1SZK - chains C and D of the 4 polymer chains in the assembly; structure by X-ray diffraction, 2.52 A resolution.

[Chain C (and D)]
Protein: 4-aminobutyrate aminotransferase
From: Escherichia coli
Notes: EC 2.6.1.19; chain D of this document is another copy of the same molecule, construct and numbering; everything in this record applies to it too
UniProtKB: P22256 (GABT_ECOLI); residues 1-426 here = UniProt positions 1-426
Sequence (426 residues; numbered 1 to 426; the number before each row is that of its first residue):
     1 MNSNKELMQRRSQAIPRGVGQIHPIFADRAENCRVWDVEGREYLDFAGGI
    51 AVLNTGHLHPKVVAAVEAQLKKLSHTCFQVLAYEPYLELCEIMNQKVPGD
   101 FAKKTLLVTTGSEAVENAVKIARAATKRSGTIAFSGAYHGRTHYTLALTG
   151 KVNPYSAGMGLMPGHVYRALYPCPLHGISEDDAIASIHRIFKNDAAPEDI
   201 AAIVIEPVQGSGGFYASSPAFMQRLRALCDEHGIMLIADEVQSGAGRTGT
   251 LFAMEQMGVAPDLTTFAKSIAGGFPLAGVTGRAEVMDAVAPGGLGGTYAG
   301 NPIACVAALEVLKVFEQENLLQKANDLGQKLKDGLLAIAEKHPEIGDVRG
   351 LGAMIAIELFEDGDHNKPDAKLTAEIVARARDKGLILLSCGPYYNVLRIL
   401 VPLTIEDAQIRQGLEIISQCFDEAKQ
Unresolved in the structure: 1
Sequence notes: engineered mutation Ser211 (Glu in P22256)
Ligand contacts:
  - 4'-deoxy-4'-aminopyridoxal-5'-phosphate (PMP), molecule 1: Thr110, Gly111, Ser112, Val115, Tyr138, His139, Gly140, Glu206, Asp239, Val241, Gln242, Lys268
  - 4'-deoxy-4'-aminopyridoxal-5'-phosphate (PMP), molecule 2: Glu113, Gly296, Thr297
Swiss-Prot annotation at these positions:
  - binding site (pyridoxal 5'-phosphate): Gly111, Ser112, Gln242, Thr297
  - modified residue: Lys268 (N6-(pyridoxal phosphate)lysine)
  - mutagenesis: Ile50 (I50Q: 3-fold decrease in catalytic activity and 12-fold decrease in affinity for GABA), Val241 (V241A: 25-fold decrease in catalytic activity and 5-fold decrease in affinity for GABA)

[How chain C and chain D interact]
Pairs across the interface - 238 pairs, chain C then chain D:
  Leu7(C) - Leu87(D)
  Arg10(C) - Leu87(D)
  Arg10(C) - Glu91(D)  salt bridge
  Arg11(C) - Phe78(D)
  Arg11(C) - Leu87(D)
  Ser12(C) - Lys104(D)  hydrogen bond (backbone-side chain)
  Gln13(C) - Lys104(D)
  Ala14(C) - Glu91(D)
  Ala14(C) - Asn94(D)
  Ala14(C) - Lys104(D)
  Ala14(C) - Thr105(D)  hydrogen bond (backbone-backbone)
  Ile15(C) - Phe78(D)  hydrophobic
  Ile15(C) - Tyr86(D)  hydrophobic
  Ile15(C) - Cys90(D)  hydrophobic
  Ile15(C) - Lys104(D)  hydrogen bond (backbone-side chain)
  Ile15(C) - Thr105(D)
  Pro16(C) - Lys104(D)
  Pro16(C) - Thr105(D)
  Pro16(C) - Met286(D)
  Pro16(C) - Asp287(D)
  Pro16(C) - Leu294(D)  hydrophobic
  Arg17(C) - Asp287(D)  hydrogen bond (backbone-side chain)
  Arg17(C) - Ala288(D)
  Arg17(C) - Val289(D)
  Arg17(C) - Ala290(D)
  Arg17(C) - Pro291(D)
  Gly18(C) - Val289(D)
  Gly18(C) - Ala290(D)
  Gly18(C) - Pro291(D)
  Gly18(C) - Gly292(D)  hydrogen bond (backbone-backbone)
  Gly18(C) - Gly293(D)  hydrogen bond (backbone-backbone)
  Gly18(C) - Leu294(D)  hydrogen bond (backbone-backbone)
  Val19(C) - Leu106(D)  hydrophobic
  Val19(C) - Leu294(D)
  Gly20(C) - Gln79(D)
  Gly20(C) - Gly292(D)
  Gln21(C) - Phe78(D)  hydrogen bond (side chain-backbone)
  Gln21(C) - Gln79(D)
  Gln21(C) - Val80(D)
  Gln21(C) - Ala82(D)
  Ile22(C) - Gln79(D)  hydrogen bond (backbone-backbone)
  Ile22(C) - Val80(D)  hydrophobic
  His23(C) - Val80(D)  hydrogen bond (backbone-backbone)
  His23(C) - Leu81(D)
  Ile25(C) - Leu81(D)
  Ile25(C) - Ala82(D)  hydrogen bond (backbone-backbone)
  Phe26(C) - Ala82(D)
  Phe26(C) - Tyr83(D)
  Phe26(C) - Glu84(D)
  Ala27(C) - Leu73(D)
  Ala27(C) - Ala82(D)  hydrogen bond (backbone-backbone)
  Ala27(C) - Tyr83(D)
  Asp28(C) - Lys72(D)  salt bridge
  Asp28(C) - Leu73(D)
  Arg29(C) - Lys72(D)
  Arg29(C) - Leu73(D)
  Ala30(C) - Lys72(D)  hydrogen bond (backbone-backbone)
  Val38(C) - Glu84(D)
  Gly49(C) - His75(D)  hydrogen bond (backbone-side chain)
  Gly49(C) - Thr76(D)
  Gly49(C) - Cys77(D)
  Ile50(C) - Cys77(D)  hydrophobic
  Ile50(C) - Val80(D)  hydrophobic
  Val52(C) - His75(D)
  Val52(C) - Thr297(D)
  Leu53(C) - His75(D)
  His57(C) - His75(D)  hydrogen bond (side chain-backbone)
  His57(C) - Thr76(D)
  Leu58(C) - Leu70(D)
  Leu58(C) - Lys71(D)
  Leu58(C) - Lys72(D)
  Leu58(C) - Leu73(D)
  Leu58(C) - Ser74(D)
  Val66(C) - Leu70(D)  hydrophobic
  Glu67(C) - Leu70(D)
  Leu70(C) - Leu58(D)
  Leu70(C) - Val63(D)  hydrophobic
  Leu70(C) - Val66(D)  hydrophobic
  Leu70(C) - Glu67(D)
  Leu70(C) - Phe274(D)  hydrophobic
  Lys71(C) - Leu58(D)
  Lys72(C) - Asp28(D)
  Lys72(C) - Arg29(D)
  Lys72(C) - Ala30(D)  hydrogen bond (backbone-backbone)
  Lys72(C) - Leu58(D)
  Leu73(C) - Ala27(D)  hydrophobic
  Leu73(C) - Asp28(D)
  Leu73(C) - Leu58(D)
  Ser74(C) - Leu58(D)
  Ser74(C) - Gly273(D)  hydrogen bond (side chain-backbone)
  Ser74(C) - Phe274(D)
  His75(C) - Gly49(D)  hydrogen bond (side chain-backbone)
  His75(C) - Val52(D)
  His75(C) - Leu53(D)
  His75(C) - His57(D)  hydrogen bond (backbone-side chain)
  His75(C) - Gly273(D)
  Thr76(C) - Gly49(D)
  Cys77(C) - Gly49(D)
  Cys77(C) - Ile50(D)  hydrophobic
  Phe78(C) - Arg11(D)
  Phe78(C) - Ile15(D)  hydrophobic
  Phe78(C) - Gln21(D)  hydrogen bond (backbone-side chain)
  Gln79(C) - Gly20(D)
  Gln79(C) - Gln21(D)
  Gln79(C) - Ile22(D)  hydrogen bond (backbone-backbone)
  Gln79(C) - Arg141(D)
  Val80(C) - Gln21(D)  hydrogen bond (backbone-side chain)
  Val80(C) - Ile22(D)  hydrophobic
  Val80(C) - His23(D)  hydrogen bond (backbone-backbone)
  Val80(C) - Ile50(D)  hydrophobic
  Leu81(C) - Gln21(D)
  Leu81(C) - His23(D)
  Leu81(C) - Ile25(D)
  Leu81(C) - Ala27(D)  hydrophobic
  Leu81(C) - Val35(D)  hydrophobic
  Ala82(C) - Gln21(D)
  Ala82(C) - Ile25(D)  hydrogen bond (backbone-backbone)
  Ala82(C) - Phe26(D)
  Ala82(C) - Ala27(D)  hydrogen bond (backbone-backbone)
  Tyr83(C) - Phe26(D)
  Tyr83(C) - Ala27(D)
  Glu84(C) - Asn2(D)
  Glu84(C) - Leu7(D)
  Glu84(C) - Arg10(D)  salt bridge
  Glu84(C) - Phe26(D)
  Tyr86(C) - Ile15(D)  hydrophobic
  Leu87(C) - Leu7(D)
  Leu87(C) - Arg10(D)
  Leu87(C) - Arg11(D)
  Leu87(C) - Phe26(D)  hydrophobic
  Cys90(C) - Ile15(D)  hydrophobic
  Glu91(C) - Arg10(D)  salt bridge
  Glu91(C) - Ala14(D)
  Asn94(C) - Ala14(D)
  Lys104(C) - Ser12(D)  hydrogen bond (side chain-backbone)
  Lys104(C) - Gln13(D)
  Lys104(C) - Ala14(D)
  Lys104(C) - Ile15(D)
  Lys104(C) - Pro16(D)
  Thr105(C) - Ala14(D)  hydrogen bond (backbone-backbone)
  Thr105(C) - Ile15(D)
  Thr105(C) - Pro16(D)
  Leu106(C) - Val19(D)  hydrophobic
  Thr109(C) - Thr109(D)
  Thr109(C) - Thr110(D)
  Thr109(C) - Tyr298(D)
  Thr110(C) - Thr109(D)
  Thr110(C) - Glu113(D)  hydrogen bond
  Glu113(C) - Thr110(D)  hydrogen bond
  Glu116(C) - Thr142(D)
  Glu116(C) - His143(D)  salt bridge
  Val119(C) - His143(D)
  Lys120(C) - Arg141(D)  hydrogen bond (side chain-backbone)
  Lys120(C) - His143(D)
  Lys120(C) - Leu146(D)
  Lys120(C) - Met159(D)
  Arg123(C) - His143(D)  hydrogen bond
  Arg123(C) - Gly158(D)
  Arg123(C) - Met159(D)  hydrogen bond (side chain-backbone)
  Arg123(C) - Gly160(D)
  Arg123(C) - Leu161(D)  hydrogen bond (side chain-backbone)
  Arg123(C) - Met162(D)
  Ala124(C) - Gly158(D)
  Arg128(C) - Met159(D)
  Arg141(C) - Lys120(D)  hydrogen bond (backbone-side chain)
  Arg141(C) - Gly292(D)  hydrogen bond (side chain-backbone)
  Arg141(C) - Gly293(D)  hydrogen bond (side chain-backbone)
  Arg141(C) - Leu294(D)
  Arg141(C) - Gly295(D)
  Arg141(C) - Gly296(D)
  Thr142(C) - Glu116(D)
  Thr142(C) - Thr142(D)
  His143(C) - Glu116(D)  salt bridge
  His143(C) - Val119(D)
  His143(C) - Lys120(D)
  His143(C) - Arg123(D)  hydrogen bond
  His143(C) - Tyr144(D)
  Tyr144(C) - His143(D)
  Leu146(C) - Lys120(D)
  Pro154(C) - Pro291(D)
  Pro154(C) - Gly292(D)
  Pro154(C) - Gly293(D)
  Tyr155(C) - Gly292(D)
  Gly158(C) - Arg123(D)
  Gly158(C) - Ala124(D)
  Met159(C) - Lys120(D)
  Met159(C) - Arg123(D)  hydrogen bond (backbone-side chain)
  Gly160(C) - Arg123(D)
  Leu161(C) - Arg123(D)  hydrogen bond (backbone-side chain)
  Met162(C) - Arg123(D)
  Ala267(C) - Tyr298(D)
  Lys268(C) - Thr297(D)  hydrogen bond
  Lys268(C) - Tyr298(D)  hydrogen bond (backbone-side chain)
  Gly273(C) - Ser74(D)  hydrogen bond (backbone-side chain)
  Gly273(C) - His75(D)
  Gly273(C) - Asn301(D)
  Phe274(C) - Leu70(D)  hydrophobic
  Phe274(C) - Ser74(D)
  Phe274(C) - Tyr298(D)
  Pro275(C) - Pro275(D)  hydrophobic
  Pro275(C) - Tyr298(D)  hydrophobic
  Pro275(C) - Asn301(D)
  Leu276(C) - Tyr298(D)  hydrogen bond (backbone-side chain)
  Met286(C) - Pro16(D)
  Asp287(C) - Pro16(D)
  Asp287(C) - Arg17(D)  hydrogen bond (backbone-side chain)
  Ala288(C) - Arg17(D)
  Val289(C) - Arg17(D)
  Val289(C) - Gly18(D)
  Ala290(C) - Arg17(D)
  Ala290(C) - Gly18(D)
  Pro291(C) - Arg17(D)
  Pro291(C) - Gly18(D)
  Pro291(C) - Pro154(D)
  Gly292(C) - Arg17(D)
  Gly292(C) - Gly18(D)  hydrogen bond (backbone-backbone)
  Gly292(C) - Gly20(D)
  Gly292(C) - Arg141(D)  hydrogen bond (backbone-side chain)
  Gly292(C) - Pro154(D)
  Gly292(C) - Tyr155(D)
  Gly293(C) - Gly18(D)  hydrogen bond (backbone-backbone)
  Gly293(C) - Arg141(D)  hydrogen bond (backbone-side chain)
  Gly293(C) - Pro154(D)
  Leu294(C) - Gly18(D)  hydrogen bond (backbone-backbone)
  Leu294(C) - Val19(D)
  Leu294(C) - Arg141(D)
  Gly295(C) - Arg141(D)  hydrogen bond (backbone-side chain)
  Thr297(C) - Val52(D)
  Thr297(C) - Lys268(D)  hydrogen bond
  Tyr298(C) - Thr109(D)
  Tyr298(C) - Ala267(D)
  Tyr298(C) - Lys268(D)  hydrogen bond (side chain-backbone)
  Tyr298(C) - Phe274(D)  hydrogen bond (side chain-backbone)
  Tyr298(C) - Pro275(D)  hydrophobic
  Tyr298(C) - Leu276(D)  hydrogen bond (side chain-backbone)
  Asn301(C) - Gly273(D)
  Asn301(C) - Pro275(D)
  Ile303(C) - Phe274(D)  hydrophobic
Interface residues without a listed pair, chain C (106 interface residues in all): Val35, Val63, Lys103, Ser112, Lys127, Ser129, Ala157, Pro163, Ile270, Gly272, Ile386, Leu388
Interface residues without a listed pair, chain D (105 interface residues in all): Ala47, Lys103, Ser112, Lys127, Arg128, Ser129, Ala157, Pro163, Ile386, Leu388

[Summary]
106 residues of chain C and 105 residues of chain D are in contact, with 54 hydrogen bonds and 6 salt bridges.
Polar contacts include Arg10(C)-Glu91(D), Asp28(C)-Lys72(D) and Glu84(C)-Arg10(D). Bound to chain C:
4'-deoxy-4'-aminopyridoxal-5'-phosphate.
Chain C and chain D are both 4-aminobutyrate aminotransferase (Escherichia coli); the structure, The structure
of gamma-aminobutyrate aminotransferase mutant: E211S, was determined by X-ray diffraction (same publication
as 1SZS and 1SZU).
